6UIW - chains B and C of the 11 polymer chains in the assembly; structure by electron microscopy, 2.70 A resolution.

== Chain B (and C) ==
Protein: Calcium homeostasis modulator protein 2
Source organism: Homo sapiens
Notes: chain C of this document is another copy of the same molecule, construct and numbering; everything in this record applies to it too
Reference sequence: Q9HA72 (CAHM2_HUMAN); numbering as in UniProt (aligned over 1-323)
Sequence (331 residues; row label = number of the first residue in the row):
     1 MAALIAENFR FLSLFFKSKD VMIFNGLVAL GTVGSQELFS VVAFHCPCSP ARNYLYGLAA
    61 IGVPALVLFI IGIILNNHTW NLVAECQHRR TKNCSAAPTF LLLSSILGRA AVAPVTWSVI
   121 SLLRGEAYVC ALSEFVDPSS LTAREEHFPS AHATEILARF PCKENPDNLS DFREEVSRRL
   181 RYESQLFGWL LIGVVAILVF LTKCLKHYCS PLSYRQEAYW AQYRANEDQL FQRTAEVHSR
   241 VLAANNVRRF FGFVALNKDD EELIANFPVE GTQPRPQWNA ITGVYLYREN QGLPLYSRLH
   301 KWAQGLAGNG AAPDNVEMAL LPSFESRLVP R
Disordered / not traced: 1-12, 307-331
Sequence notes: expression tag (324-331)
Curated features (UniProtKB/Swiss-Prot):
  - region: Leu14 to Phe39 (Central pore), Glu145 to His152 (Hemichannel docking), Tyr214 to Phe251 (Intersubunit interaction)
  - site: Asn168 (Not N-glycosylated)
  - mutagenesis: Met1 to Arg52 (Does not affect intrasubunit interactions), Met1 to Asp20 (Markedly reduces the inhibition by ruthenium red. Does not affect Ca(2+)-dependent inactivation of the channel), Arg10 (R10A: Markedly reduces the inhibition by ruthenium red at negative membrane potentials. Does not affect Ca(2+)-dependent inactivation of the channel), Glu37 (E37R: Reduces the inhibition by ruthenium red), Ala143 to Glu146 (Prevents gap junction formation), His238 (H238A: Decreases intrasubunit interactions), Phe251 (F251A: Decreases intrasubunit interactions)
Disulfide bonds: Cys46-Cys130, Cys48-Cys162
Ligand contacts: R2R (ruthenium(6+) azanide pentaamino(oxido)ruthenium (1/4/2)): Phe39, Val42, Ala43, Trp117, Ile120, Arg124

== How chain B and chain C interact ==
Contacting residue pairs (117):
  Ser18(B) with Ser13(C)
  Lys19(B) with Ser13(C)
  Ile120(B) with Val41(C)
  Leu123(B) with Val41(C)
  Arg124(B) with Val41(C)
  Ala143(B) with Arg159(C)
  Arg178(B) with Cys46(C); Cys48(C), hydrogen bond (side chain-backbone); Cys162(C)
  Arg179(B) with Arg52(C)
  Arg181(B) with His45(C)
  Tyr182(B) with Pro47(C), hydrophobic; Arg52(C); Leu55(C); Tyr56(C), hydrophobic
  Gln185(B) with Ala43(C); His45(C); Tyr56(C), hydrogen bond
  Leu186(B) with Ala59(C), hydrophobic
  Trp189(B) with Ala60(C); Val63(C); Pro64(C), hydrophobic
  Ile192(B) with Val63(C), hydrophobic
  Ala196(B) with Val67(C), hydrophobic; Ile70(C)
  Ile197(B) with Leu66(C), hydrophobic
  Phe200(B) with Ile70(C), hydrophobic; Ile73(C), hydrophobic; Ile74(C), hydrophobic
  Lys203(B) with Ile74(C); Trp80(C)
  Cys204(B) with Trp80(C), hydrophobic
  His207(B) with Trp80(C); Gln87(C)
  Tyr208(B) with Gln87(C)
  Ser210(B) with Gln87(C)
  Ser213(B) with Trp278(C); Asn279(C); Thr282(C)
  Tyr214(B) with Asn77(C); Asn81(C), hydrogen bond; Thr282(C)
  Arg215(B) with Glu227(C), salt bridge; Asp228(C), salt bridge; Phe231(C); Trp278(C); Ile281(C), hydrogen bond (side chain-backbone); Thr282(C)
  Gln216(B) with Arg275(C); Trp278(C)
  Tyr219(B) with Ala235(C); His238(C), hydrogen bond; Ser239(C); Leu242(C); Thr272(C); Trp278(C), hydrophobic
  Gln222(B) with Gln232(C); Ala235(C); Glu236(C), hydrogen bond (side chain-backbone); Ser239(C)
  Tyr223(B) with Ser239(C); Leu242(C), hydrophobic; Ala243(C); Asn246(C), hydrogen bond
  Asn226(B) with Glu236(C); Ser239(C), hydrogen bond; Arg240(C), hydrogen bond (side chain-backbone); Ala243(C)
  Glu227(B) with Ala243(C)
  Gln229(B) with Arg240(C), hydrogen bond
  Leu230(B) with Arg240(C); Ala244(C); Val254(C), hydrophobic; Ala255(C)
  Phe231(B) with Val247(C), hydrophobic; Phe250(C), hydrophobic; Phe251(C), hydrophobic
  Arg233(B) with Arg240(C); Ala255(C); Asp260(C), salt bridge
  Thr234(B) with Val247(C); Phe251(C); Phe253(C), hydrogen bond (side chain-backbone); Val254(C); Ala255(C)
  Ala235(B) with Phe251(C), hydrophobic
  Val237(B) with Phe253(C), hydrophobic; Ala255(C), hydrophobic
  His238(B) with Phe251(C); Phe253(C)
  Phe267(B) with Phe253(C), hydrophobic; Val254(C)
  Gln273(B) with Phe250(C); Phe251(C)
  Gln277(B) with Phe250(C)
  Trp278(B) with Phe250(C), hydrophobic; Phe251(C), hydrophobic
  Ile281(B) with Phe250(C), hydrophobic
  Tyr287(B) with Arg275(C)
  Glu289(B) with Arg275(C), salt bridge
  Leu293(B) with Thr272(C); Pro274(C), hydrophobic
  Pro294(B) with Thr272(C); Gln273(C); Pro274(C)
  Tyr296(B) with Thr272(C); Trp278(C)
  Leu299(B) with Asn246(C); Val247(C), hydrophobic; Phe250(C), hydrophobic
  His300(B) with Leu242(C); Asn246(C)
  Trp302(B) with Arg249(C); Phe250(C), hydrophobic
  Ala303(B) with Asn246(C); Arg249(C)
  Leu306(B) with Arg249(C)
Interface residues without a listed pair, chain B (63 interface residues in all): Val28, Thr142, Gly193, Pro211, Leu212, Pro268, Val269, Gly292, Gln304
Interface residues without a listed pair, chain C (59 interface residues in all): Leu30, Val42, Val83, Cys86, Leu256

== Overview ==
Chain B and chain C form an interface of 63 and 59 residues respectively, with 11 hydrogen bonds and 4 salt
bridges. Polar pairs include Arg215(B)-Glu227(C), Arg215(B)-Asp228(C) and Arg233(B)-Asp260(C). Ligands of
chain B: compound R2R. UniProt lists 10 mutagenesis sites on chain B.
Chain B and chain C are both Calcium homeostasis modulator protein 2 (Homo sapiens); the structure, Cryo-EM
structure of human CALHM2 in a ruthenium red-bound inhibited state, was determined by electron microscopy,
deposited together with 6UIV and 6UIX.
